2X85 - chain A; structure by X-ray diffraction, 1.50 A resolution.

[Chain A]
Name: Tailspike protein HK620
Source organism: Enterobacteria phage HK620
Notes: fragment: lacking the n-terminal head-binding domain, residues 111-710
UniProtKB: Q9AYY6 (Q9AYY6_BPHK6); residues 110-709 here correspond to UniProt positions 111-710 (UniProt number = residue number + 1)
Chain sequence (600 residues; row label = number of the first residue in the row):
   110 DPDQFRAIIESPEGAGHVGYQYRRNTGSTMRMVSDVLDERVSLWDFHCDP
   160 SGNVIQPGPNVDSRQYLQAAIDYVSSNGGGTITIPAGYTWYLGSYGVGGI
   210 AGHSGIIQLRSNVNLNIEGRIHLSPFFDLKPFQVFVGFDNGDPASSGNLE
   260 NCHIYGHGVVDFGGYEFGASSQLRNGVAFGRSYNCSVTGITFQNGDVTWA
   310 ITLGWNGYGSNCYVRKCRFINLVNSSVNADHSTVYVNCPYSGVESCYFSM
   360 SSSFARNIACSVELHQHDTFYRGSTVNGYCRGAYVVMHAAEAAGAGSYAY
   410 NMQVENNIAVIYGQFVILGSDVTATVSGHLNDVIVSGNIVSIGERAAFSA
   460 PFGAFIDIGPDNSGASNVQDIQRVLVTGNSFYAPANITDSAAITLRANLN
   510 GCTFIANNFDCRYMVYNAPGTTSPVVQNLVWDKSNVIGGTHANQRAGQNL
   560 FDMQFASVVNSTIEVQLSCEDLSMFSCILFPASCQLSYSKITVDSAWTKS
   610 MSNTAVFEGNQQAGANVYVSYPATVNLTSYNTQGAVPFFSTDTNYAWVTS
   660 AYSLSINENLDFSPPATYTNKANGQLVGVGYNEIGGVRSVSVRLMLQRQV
Unresolved in the structure: 110-112
Ion coordination: Na+ site 1: Gly211 (together with alpha-L-rhamnopyranose); Na+ site 2: Asp339, His340, Ser341 (together with N-acetylglucosamine); Na+ site 3: Tyr393 (together with N-acetylglucosamine, alpha-D-glucopyranose); Na+ site 4: Ala565, Ser592, Gln594
Ligand contacts: alpha-L-rhamnopyranose (RAM): Gly211, His212, Gln242, Phe247, Pro252, Leu282, Trp314

[In short]
Ligands of chain A: alpha-L-rhamnopyranose. The Na+ site 2 is built by Asp339, His340 and Ser341. Ala565,
Ser592 and Gln594 coordinate Na+ site 4.
Chain A is Tailspike protein HK620 (Enterobacteria phage HK620); the structure, Tailspike protein of E. coli
bacteriophage HK620 in complex with hexasaccharide, was determined by X-ray diffraction together with 4AVZ,
2X6W, 2X6X and 2X6Y from the same study.
